PDB entry 5ZI2 | X-ray diffraction, 2.00 A resolution | chains A and B

# Chain A (and B)
Molecule: Malate dehydrogenase
From: Saccharomyces cerevisiae
Notes: EC 1.1.1.37; chain B of this document is another copy of the same molecule, construct and numbering; everything in this record applies to it too
UniProtKB: A0A250W9L1 (A0A250W9L1_YEASX); numbering as in UniProt (aligned over 1-343)
Amino-acid sequence (345 residues; row label = number of the first residue in the row; numbers below 1 keep their minus sign (Gly-1 is residue -1)):
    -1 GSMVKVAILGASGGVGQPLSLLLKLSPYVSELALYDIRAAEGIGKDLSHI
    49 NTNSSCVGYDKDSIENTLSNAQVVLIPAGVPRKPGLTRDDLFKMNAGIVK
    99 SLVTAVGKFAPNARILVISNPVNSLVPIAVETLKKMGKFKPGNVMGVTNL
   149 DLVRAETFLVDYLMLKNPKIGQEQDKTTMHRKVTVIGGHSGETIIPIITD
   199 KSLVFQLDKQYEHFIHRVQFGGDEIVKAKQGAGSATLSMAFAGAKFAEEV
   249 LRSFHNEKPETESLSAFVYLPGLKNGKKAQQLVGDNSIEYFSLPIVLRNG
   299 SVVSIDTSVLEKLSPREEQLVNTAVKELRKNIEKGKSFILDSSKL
Not modelled in the structure: -1 to 0, 340-343
Construct notes: expression tag (-1 to 0)
Ligand contacts: NAD (nicotinamide-adenine-dinucleotide): Gly8, Ser10, Gly11, Gly12, Val13, Gly14, Tyr33, Asp34, Ile35, Arg36, Pro75, Ala76, Gly77, Val78, Pro79, Asn93, Ile96, Leu100, Ile116, Ser117, Asn118, Val120, Val145, Leu148, His187, Ala233, Thr234, Met237

# Chain A / chain B interface
Residue-residue contacts (76; chain A residue first):
  Gln15(A) - Leu235(B)
  Pro16(A) - Leu19(B)  hydrophobic
  Leu23(A) - Phe239(B)  hydrophobic
  Gly40(A) - Ala226(B)
  Gly40(A) - Lys227(B)
  Ile41(A) - Leu235(B)  hydrophobic
  Lys43(A) - Arg215(B)
  Lys43(A) - Glu222(B)  salt bridge
  Lys43(A) - Ile223(B)
  Lys43(A) - Ala226(B)
  Asp44(A) - Ile223(B)
  Asp44(A) - Lys227(B)  salt bridge
  Asp44(A) - Ala233(B)
  Asp44(A) - Thr234(B)  hydrogen bond (side chain-backbone)
  Asp44(A) - Leu235(B)  hydrogen bond (side chain-backbone)
  Asp44(A) - Ser236(B)  hydrogen bond
  Leu45(A) - Leu235(B)  hydrophobic
  Ser46(A) - Thr155(B)
  His47(A) - Val151(B)
  His47(A) - Arg152(B)  hydrogen bond
  His47(A) - Thr155(B)  hydrogen bond (backbone-side chain)
  His47(A) - Phe156(B)
  His47(A) - Gly219(B)
  His47(A) - Glu222(B)  salt bridge
  His47(A) - Ile223(B)
  Ile48(A) - Val151(B)  hydrophobic
  Ile48(A) - Thr155(B)  hydrogen bond (backbone-side chain)
  Ile48(A) - Ser236(B)
  Ile48(A) - Phe239(B)  hydrophobic
  Asn49(A) - Val151(B)
  Asn49(A) - Glu154(B)  hydrogen bond
  Asn49(A) - Thr155(B)  hydrogen bond (backbone-side chain)
  Asn49(A) - Lys174(B)  hydrogen bond (side chain-backbone)
  Asn49(A) - Thr175(B)  hydrogen bond (backbone-backbone)
  Asn49(A) - Phe239(B)
  Thr50(A) - Lys174(B)
  Thr50(A) - Thr175(B)
  Asn51(A) - Asp173(B)  hydrogen bond
  Asn51(A) - Lys174(B)  hydrogen bond (side chain-backbone)
  Val151(A) - His47(B)
  Val151(A) - Asn49(B)
  Arg152(A) - His47(B)  hydrogen bond
  Glu154(A) - Asn49(B)  hydrogen bond
  Thr155(A) - Ser46(B)
  Thr155(A) - His47(B)  hydrogen bond (side chain-backbone)
  Thr155(A) - Ile48(B)  hydrogen bond (side chain-backbone)
  Thr155(A) - Asn49(B)  hydrogen bond (side chain-backbone)
  Phe156(A) - His47(B)
  Asp173(A) - Asn51(B)  hydrogen bond
  Lys174(A) - Asn49(B)  hydrogen bond (backbone-side chain)
  Lys174(A) - Thr50(B)
  Lys174(A) - Asn51(B)  hydrogen bond (backbone-side chain)
  Thr175(A) - Asn49(B)  hydrogen bond (backbone-backbone)
  Arg215(A) - Lys43(B)
  Arg215(A) - His47(B)
  Gly219(A) - His47(B)
  Glu222(A) - Lys43(B)  salt bridge
  Glu222(A) - His47(B)  salt bridge
  Ile223(A) - Lys43(B)
  Ile223(A) - Asp44(B)
  Ile223(A) - His47(B)
  Ala226(A) - Gly40(B)
  Ala226(A) - Lys43(B)
  Lys227(A) - Gly40(B)
  Lys227(A) - Asp44(B)  salt bridge
  Ala233(A) - Asp44(B)
  Thr234(A) - Asp44(B)  hydrogen bond (backbone-side chain)
  Leu235(A) - Gln15(B)
  Leu235(A) - Ile41(B)  hydrophobic
  Leu235(A) - Asp44(B)  hydrogen bond (backbone-side chain)
  Leu235(A) - Leu45(B)  hydrophobic
  Ser236(A) - Asp44(B)  hydrogen bond
  Ser236(A) - Ile48(B)
  Phe239(A) - Leu23(B)  hydrophobic
  Phe239(A) - Ile48(B)  hydrophobic
  Phe239(A) - Asn49(B)
Also at the interface, not in a pair above, chain A (38 interface residues in all): Leu19, Leu20, Ser52, Gln172, Ser232
Also at the interface, not in a pair above, chain B (38 interface residues in all): Pro16, Leu20, Ser52, Gln172, Ser232

# In short
Chain A and chain B each contribute 38 residues to their interface, with 24 hydrogen bonds and 6 salt bridges.
Polar pairs include Lys43(A)-Glu222(B), Asp44(A)-Lys227(B) and His47(A)-Glu222(B). Ligands of chain A: NAD.
Chain A and chain B are both Malate dehydrogenase (Saccharomyces cerevisiae); the structure, MDH3 wild type,
nad-form, was determined by X-ray diffraction, deposited together with 5ZI3 and 5ZI4.
